Entry 7DDQ (electron microscopy, 2.84 A resolution); this record covers chains L and M of the 34 polymer chains in the assembly.

Chain L:
Name: Photosynthetic reaction center L subunit
Organism: Rhodobacter veldkampii DSM 11550
UniProtKB: A0A2T4JIS6 (A0A2T4JIS6_9RHOB); residues 1-276 here = UniProt positions 1-276
Chain sequence (276 residues; row label = number of the first residue in the row):
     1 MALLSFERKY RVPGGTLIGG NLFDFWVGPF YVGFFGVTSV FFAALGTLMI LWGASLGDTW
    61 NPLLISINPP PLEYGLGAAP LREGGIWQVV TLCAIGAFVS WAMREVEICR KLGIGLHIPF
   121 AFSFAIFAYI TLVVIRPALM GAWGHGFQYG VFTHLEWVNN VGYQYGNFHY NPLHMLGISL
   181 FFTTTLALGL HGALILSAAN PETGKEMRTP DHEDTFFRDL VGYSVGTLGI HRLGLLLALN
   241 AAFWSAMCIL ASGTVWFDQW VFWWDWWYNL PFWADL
Unresolved in the structure: 1
Ion coordination: Fe ion: His191, His231 (shared with His220(M), Glu235(M), His267(M) of chain M)
Ligand contacts:
  - bacteriochlorophyll a (BCL), molecule 1: Phe23, Phe34, Val37, Thr38
  - bacteriochlorophyll a (BCL), molecule 2: Thr47, Ile50, Phe98, Tyr129, Leu132, Phe147, Val151, Phe152, His154, Leu155, Trp157, Val158
  - bacteriochlorophyll a (BCL), molecule 3: Phe98, Phe122, Ala125, Ile126, Ala128, Tyr129, Leu132, Trp157, Val158, Asn159, Val161, Gly162, Tyr163, Asn167, Phe168, His169, His174, Gly177, Ile178, Phe181, Phe182, Ser245, Ala246, Ile249
  - bacteriochlorophyll a (BCL), molecule 4: Val158, Tyr163, His169, Phe182
  - bacteriochlorophyll a (BCL), molecule 5: His169, Met175, Ile178, Ser179, Phe182, Thr183, Leu186
  - bacteriopheophytin a (BPH), molecule 1: Ala43, Gly46, Thr47, Ile50, Val90, Ala94, Ala97, Phe98, Trp101, Glu105, Ile118, Ala121, Phe122, Phe124, Ala125, Tyr129, Phe147, Tyr149, Gly150, Val151, His154, Phe181, Ala238, Leu239, Ala242
  - bacteriopheophytin a (BPH), molecule 2: Phe182, Thr185, Leu186, Leu190, Phe217, Leu220, Val221
  - bacteriopheophytin a (BPH), molecule 3: Val221, Gly222, Tyr223
  - ubiquinone-10 (U10), molecule 1: Phe23, Val37, Thr38, Phe41, Phe42, Leu45, Ala78, Ala79, Leu81, Gly85, Val89, Leu92, Cys93
  - ubiquinone-10 (U10), molecule 2: Val27, Phe30, Tyr31, Val32, Gly36, Val37, Val40, Trp101, Arg104
  - ubiquinone-10 (U10), molecule 3: Pro172, Leu173, Met175, Leu176, Ser179, Val255, Trp256, Trp260, Trp263, Trp264
  - ubiquinone-10 (U10), molecule 4: Leu176, Ser179, Leu180, Thr183, Leu186, Ala187, Leu190, His191, Leu194, Phe217, Tyr223, Ser224, Val225, Gly226, Ile230, Leu233, Leu237
  - ubiquinone-10 (U10), molecule 5: Trp264, Trp266, Trp267, Tyr268
  - ubiquinone-10 (U10), molecule 6: Asp265, Trp266, Asn269, Leu270, Pro271, Phe272
From the paper describing this entry:
  - binding site for ubiquinone-10: Ser179, His191, Val225

Chain M:
Name: Reaction center protein M chain
Organism: Rhodobacter veldkampii DSM 11550
UniProtKB: A0A2T4JIN0 (A0A2T4JIN0_9RHOB); numbering as in UniProt (aligned over 1-308)
Chain sequence (308 residues; each row starts with the number of its first residue):
     1 MAEYQNIFTQ VQVAGKPELG MVEGVNLENR TTGTTNWPIL GWFGNAQLGP IYLGTLGTMS
    61 LIFGAFWFFL VGVSFIIQAD YSPALFLREL FRAGLFPPAP EYGLSLSAPL MEGGLWLIAS
   121 FFLMLSVLLW WARTYKRAAD LGMGKHTAWA FAGALWLMFV LSFFRPILMG SWSEAVPYGI
   181 FPHLDWTNNF SLTHGNLFYN PFHGLSIAFL YGSTMLFAMH GATILAVSRL GGERELEQIV
   241 DRGTAAERAA LFWRWTMGFN ATMEGIHRWG WWFAVLTPVT GGIGILLSGT VVEDWSVWAQ
   301 VHGYKALN
Unresolved in the structure: 1-2, 308
Ion coordination: Fe ion: His220, Glu235, His267 (shared with His191(L), His231(L) of chain L)
Ligand contacts:
  - 1,2-Distearoyl-sn-glycerophosphoethanolamine (3PE), molecule 1: Gly144, Lys145, His146, Trp149, Ala152, Gly153, Trp156, Arg268, Trp271, Trp272, Val275, Val279, Ile283
  - 1,2-Distearoyl-sn-glycerophosphoethanolamine (3PE), molecule 2: Ala208, Phe209, Arg254, Met257, Gly258, Phe259, Trp269, Phe273
  - bacteriochlorophyll a (BCL), molecule 1: Trp67, Phe68, Leu90, Phe91, Met158, Leu161, Val176, Ile180, His183, Leu184, Trp186, Thr187
  - bacteriochlorophyll a (BCL), molecule 2: Leu123, Val127, Phe151, Ala154, Leu155, Leu157, Met158, Leu161, Trp186, Thr187, Asn188, Phe190, Ser191, Asn196, Leu197, Phe198, His203, Ser206, Ile207, Leu210, Tyr211, Thr277, Pro278, Gly281, Gly282, Ile285
  - bacteriochlorophyll a (BCL), molecule 3: Thr187, Phe198, Leu210, Tyr211
  - bacteriochlorophyll a (BCL), molecule 4: Phe198, His203, Gly204, Ile207, Ala208, Tyr211, Gly212, Met215, Phe273
  - bacteriopheophytin a (BPH), molecule 1: Thr31, Gly33, Leu48, Gly49, Pro50, Ile51, Leu61, Trp130
  - bacteriopheophytin a (BPH), molecule 2: Ser60, Gly64, Ala65, Trp67, Phe68, Phe69, Leu123, Ser126, Val127, Trp130, Thr134, Thr147, Ala150, Phe151, Ala154, Ala274, Val275, Pro278
  - bacteriopheophytin a (BPH), molecule 3: Tyr211, Thr214, Met215, Ala218, Met219, Trp253, Thr256, Met257
  - spheroidene (SPO): Trp67, Phe68, Phe69, Val71, Gly72, Val73, Phe75, Ile76, Phe86, Leu106, Trp116, Leu117, Ser120, Phe121, Leu123, Met124, Met158, Phe159, Leu161, Ser162, Phe163, Trp172, Val176, Pro177, Tyr178, Gly179, Ile180, His183
  - ubiquinone-10 (U10), molecule 1: Leu87, Arg88, Glu89, Leu90, Phe91, Phe181
  - ubiquinone-10 (U10), molecule 2: Met215, Leu216, Met219, His220, Thr223, Ile224, Ala246, Ala249, Ala250, Trp253, Met257, Phe259, Asn260, Ala261, Thr262, Met263, Ile266, Trp269, Phe273
From the paper describing this entry:
  - binding site for ubiquinone-10: His220, Ala261

Chain L / chain M interface:
Residue-residue contacts - 196 pairs, chain L then chain M:
  Leu4(L) with Arg254(M)
  Phe6(L) with Arg242(M); Glu247(M)
  Glu7(L) with Leu251(M); Arg254(M), salt bridge; Trp255(M), hydrogen bond
  Lys9(L) with Glu247(M), salt bridge
  Tyr10(L) with Thr244(M); Glu247(M), hydrogen bond; Arg248(M); Leu251(M), hydrophobic; Trp255(M)
  Arg11(L) with Trp255(M)
  Trp26(L) with Trp255(M)
  Pro29(L) with Arg254(M); Trp255(M); Gly258(M)
  Phe30(L) with Trp255(M); Thr256(M); Met257(M); Gly258(M)
  Tyr31(L) with Trp255(M), hydrogen bond (backbone-backbone)
  Asn61(L) with Gly303(M), hydrogen bond (side chain-backbone)
  Leu63(L) with Tyr304(M), hydrophobic
  Leu64(L) with Tyr304(M); Lys305(M); Ala306(M)
  Trp101(L) with Thr256(M)
  Arg104(L) with Trp255(M), hydrogen bond (side chain-backbone); Thr256(M), hydrogen bond (side chain-backbone)
  Glu105(L) with Phe252(M); Thr256(M)
  Ile108(L) with Phe252(M), hydrophobic; Trp255(M), hydrophobic; Thr256(M)
  Cys109(L) with Phe252(M), hydrophobic
  Lys111(L) with Trp255(M)
  Leu112(L) with Arg248(M); Leu251(M); Phe252(M); Trp255(M), hydrophobic
  Gly113(L) with Arg229(M); Arg248(M)
  Ile114(L) with Ala226(M); Val227(M), hydrophobic; Arg229(M)
  Gly115(L) with Ala226(M), hydrogen bond (backbone-backbone); Arg229(M)
  His117(L) with Gln5(M), hydrogen bond; Ala222(M); Leu225(M); Ala226(M), hydrogen bond (side chain-backbone)
  Ile118(L) with Ala222(M), hydrophobic; Thr223(M); Phe252(M), hydrophobic; Trp253(M), hydrophobic
  Phe152(L) with Phe198(M); Tyr199(M); Tyr304(M), hydrophobic
  Leu155(L) with Phe198(M)
  Glu156(L) with Tyr199(M), hydrogen bond
  Val158(L) with Phe198(M), hydrophobic
  Asn159(L) with Asn196(M); Phe198(M)
  Tyr163(L) with Asn188(M), hydrogen bond; Leu192(M)
  Asn167(L) with Asn188(M)
  His169(L) with Leu184(M), hydrogen bond (side chain-backbone); Thr187(M)
  Tyr170(L) with Phe181(M), hydrophobic; Asp185(M), hydrogen bond
  Phe181(L) with Leu210(M); Thr214(M)
  Thr184(L) with Thr214(M); Phe217(M)
  Thr185(L) with Leu210(M); Ser213(M), hydrogen bond; Ala274(M)
  Ala187(L) with Phe217(M), hydrophobic
  Leu188(L) with Ser213(M); Phe217(M), hydrophobic; Gly270(M)
  Gly189(L) with Ala274(M)
  Leu190(L) with Thr147(M)
  His191(L) with His220(M); Glu235(M), salt bridge; His267(M), hydrogen bond
  Gly192(L) with His267(M)
  Ala193(L) with His146(M); Thr147(M); Trp271(M)
  Leu194(L) with Met143(M), hydrophobic
  Ile195(L) with Glu235(M); Leu236(M), hydrophobic; His267(M)
  Leu196(L) with His146(M); Glu264(M); His267(M); Arg268(M); Trp271(M), hydrophobic
  Ser197(L) with Met143(M); Gly144(M), hydrogen bond (side chain-backbone); His146(M), hydrogen bond
  Ala198(L) with Met143(M); Leu236(M), hydrophobic
  Asn200(L) with Gly144(M), hydrogen bond (backbone-backbone); His146(M); Glu264(M); Arg268(M), hydrogen bond
  Pro201(L) with Gly142(M); Gly144(M)
  Glu202(L) with Ala139(M); Gly142(M), hydrogen bond (backbone-backbone); Met143(M); Lys145(M), salt bridge
  Lys205(L) with Gly142(M)
  Met207(L) with Val240(M), hydrophobic
  Arg208(L) with Leu141(M); Gly142(M), hydrogen bond (side chain-backbone); Met143(M); Leu236(M)
  Thr209(L) with Leu236(M)
  Pro210(L) with Leu236(M)
  Asp211(L) with Met21(M)
  His212(L) with Met21(M); Glu23(M), salt bridge; Leu141(M); Met143(M)
  Asp214(L) with Asn45(M)
  Thr215(L) with Gly20(M); Met21(M), hydrogen bond (side chain-backbone); Arg30(M); Leu141(M)
  Phe216(L) with Thr134(M); Arg137(M); Ala138(M); Leu141(M), hydrophobic; Met143(M), hydrophobic; Thr147(M)
  Arg218(L) with Glu18(M); Asn45(M); Gln47(M); Pro50(M); Ile51(M)
  Asp219(L) with Arg30(M), salt bridge; Ile51(M); Tyr52(M), hydrogen bond (backbone-backbone); Arg133(M), hydrogen bond (backbone-side chain)
  Leu220(L) with Trp130(M); Arg133(M), hydrogen bond (backbone-side chain); Thr134(M)
  Val221(L) with Ile51(M)
  Gly222(L) with Leu48(M); Gly49(M), hydrogen bond (backbone-backbone); Pro50(M); Ile51(M)
  Tyr223(L) with Leu40(M); Asn45(M), hydrogen bond (side chain-backbone); Gln47(M)
  Ser224(L) with Asn45(M), hydrogen bond (backbone-side chain)
  Val225(L) with Gly44(M); Asn45(M), hydrogen bond (backbone-backbone)
  Gly226(L) with Asn45(M)
  Thr227(L) with Glu233(M)
  Leu228(L) with Asn6(M); Leu225(M), hydrophobic
  Gly229(L) with Phe43(M)
  Ile230(L) with Phe217(M)
  His231(L) with His220(M); Gly221(M); Ile224(M); Glu235(M), salt bridge
  Arg232(L) with Tyr4(M); Asn6(M), hydrogen bond; Ile7(M), hydrogen bond (side chain-backbone); Phe8(M); Thr9(M), hydrogen bond; Trp42(M), hydrogen bond (side chain-backbone); Phe43(M), hydrogen bond (side chain-backbone)
  Leu233(L) with Phe43(M), hydrophobic
  Gly234(L) with Phe217(M)
  Leu235(L) with Ala218(M); Ala222(M), hydrophobic; Leu225(M), hydrophobic
  Leu236(L) with Phe43(M), hydrophobic
  Ala238(L) with Thr214(M); Ala218(M), hydrophobic
  Trp264(L) with Phe181(M), hydrophobic
  Trp267(L) with Leu87(M); Arg88(M), hydrogen bond (side chain-backbone)
  Tyr268(L) with Arg88(M); Arg92(M); Phe181(M)
  Trp273(L) with Ala84(M); Arg88(M), hydrogen bond (backbone-side chain)
  Leu276(L) with Arg88(M), hydrogen bond (backbone-side chain)
Other interface residues (no listed pair), chain L (94 interface residues in all): Ala2, Ala121, Met175, Phe182, Ala199, Glu213, Ala274
Other interface residues (no listed pair), chain M (98 interface residues in all): Val25, Leu85, Glu89, Tyr211, Met219, Ser228, Ile239, Ala250, Asn260, Thr277

Overview:
The interface between chain L and chain M involves 94 residues on one side and 98 on the other; the contacts
include 37 hydrogen bonds and 7 salt bridges. Among the polar pairs are Glu7(L)-Arg254(M), Lys9(L)-Glu247(M)
and His191(L)-Glu235(M). The paper reports a binding site for ubiquinone-10 at Ser179(L), His191(L) and
His220(M) among others.
Chain L is Photosynthetic reaction center L subunit and chain M is Reaction center protein M chain, both from
Rhodobacter veldkampii DSM 11550; the structure, Structure of RC-LH1-PufX from Rhodobacter veldkampii, was
determined by electron microscopy.
